4M38 - chains A and E of the 4 polymer chains in the assembly; structure by X-ray diffraction, 2.20 A resolution.

== Chain A ==
Name: Protein arginine N-methyltransferase 7
Source organism: Trypanosoma brucei brucei
Notes: EC 2.1.1.-
UniProtKB: Q582G4 (ANM7_TRYB2); residues 36-378 here = UniProt positions 36-378
Chain sequence (343 residues; numbered 36 to 378; the number before each row is that of its first residue):
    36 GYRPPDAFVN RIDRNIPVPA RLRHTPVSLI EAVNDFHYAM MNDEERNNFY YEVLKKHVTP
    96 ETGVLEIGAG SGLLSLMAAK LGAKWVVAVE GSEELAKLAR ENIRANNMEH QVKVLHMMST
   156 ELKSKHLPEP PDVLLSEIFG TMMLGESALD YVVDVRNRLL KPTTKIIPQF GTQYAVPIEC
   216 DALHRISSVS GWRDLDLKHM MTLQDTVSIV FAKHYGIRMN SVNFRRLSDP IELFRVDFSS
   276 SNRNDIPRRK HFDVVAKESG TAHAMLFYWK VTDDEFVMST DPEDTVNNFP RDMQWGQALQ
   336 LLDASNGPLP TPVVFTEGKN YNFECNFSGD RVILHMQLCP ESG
Unresolved in the structure: 36-40, 375-378
Small-molecule neighbours: S-adenosylhomocysteine (SAH): His72, Met75, Arg81, Glu101, Ile102, Gly103, Ala104, Gly105, Ser106, Leu108, Leu109, Val124, Glu125, Gly126, Leu130, Met152, Met153, Ser154, Glu172, Ile173, Tyr186
Swiss-Prot annotation at these positions:
  - active site: Glu172, Glu181

== Chain E ==
Name: Histone H4
UniProtKB: P62805 (H4_HUMAN); residue numbers follow UniProt; this construct covers 2-22
Chain sequence (21 residues; numbered 2 to 22; the number before each row is that of its first residue):
     2 SGRGKGGKGL GKGGAKRHRK V
Unresolved in the structure: 6-22
Swiss-Prot annotation at these positions:
  - DNA-binding region: Lys17 to Lys21
  - modified residue: Ser2 (N-acetylserine), Arg4 (Asymmetric dimethylarginine), Lys6 (N6-(2-hydroxyisobutyryl)lysine), Lys9 (N6-(2-hydroxyisobutyryl)lysine), Lys13 (N6-(2-hydroxyisobutyryl)lysine), Lys17 (N6-(2-hydroxyisobutyryl)lysine), Lys21 (N6,N6,N6-trimethyllysine)
  - cross-link (Glycyl lysine isopeptide (Lys-Gly)): Lys13 (interchain with G-Cter in SUMO2), Lys21 (interchain with G-Cter in SUMO2)
  - mutagenesis: Lys13 (K13A: Impaired methylation by N6AMT1)

== Chain A / chain E interface ==
Contacting residue pairs (21):
  Asp70(A) with Ser2(E), hydrogen bond (side chain-backbone); Gly3(E), hydrogen bond (side chain-backbone)
  Phe71(A) with Gly3(E); Arg4(E)
  Met75(A) with Arg4(E)
  Glu172(A) with Arg4(E), salt bridge
  Ile173(A) with Arg4(E)
  Phe174(A) with Arg4(E), hydrogen bond (backbone-side chain)
  Gly175(A) with Arg4(E)
  Thr176(A) with Arg4(E), hydrogen bond (backbone-backbone)
  Gly180(A) with Gly5(E)
  Glu181(A) with Arg4(E), salt bridge; Gly5(E)
  Phe246(A) with Ser2(E); Arg4(E)
  Lys248(A) with Ser2(E); Gly3(E)
  His249(A) with Ser2(E)
  Gln329(A) with Gly3(E); Arg4(E), hydrogen bond
  Trp330(A) with Arg4(E)
Other interface residues (no listed pair), chain A (17 interface residues in all): Met177, Met328

== In short ==
Chain A and chain E form an interface of 17 and 4 residues respectively; the contacts include 5 hydrogen bonds
and 2 salt bridges. Polar pairs include Glu172(A)-Arg4(E), Glu181(A)-Arg4(E) and Asp70(A)-Ser2(E). Bound to
chain A: S-adenosylhomocysteine.
Here chain A is Protein arginine N-methyltransferase 7 (Trypanosoma brucei brucei) and chain E is Histone H4.
Entry 4M38 (Crystal structure of Trypanosoma brucei protein arginine methyltransferase 7 complex with AdoHcy
and histone H4 peptide) was determined by X-ray diffraction (same publication as 4M37).
